PDB entry 8C6E | X-ray diffraction, 2.05 A resolution | chain A

== Chain A ==
Name: Agap010489-pa
Source organism: Anopheles gambiae
UniProt: Q8T6R7 (Q8T6R7_ANOGA); residues 1-125 here correspond to UniProt positions 26-150 (UniProt number = residue number + 25)
Sequence (125 residues; each row starts with the number of its first residue):
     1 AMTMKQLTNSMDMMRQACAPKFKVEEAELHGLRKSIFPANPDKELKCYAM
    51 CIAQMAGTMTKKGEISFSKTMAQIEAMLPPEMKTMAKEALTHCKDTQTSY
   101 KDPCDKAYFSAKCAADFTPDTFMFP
Disordered / not traced: 1
Cystine bridges: Cys-18/Cys-51, Cys-47/Cys-104, Cys-93/Cys-113
Metal / ion sites: Fe2+: Arg-15, Glu-26, His-30, His-92; Mg2+ near Asp-42 (its only coordinating residue here)

== Summary ==
The Fe2+ site is built by Arg-15, Glu-26, His-30 and His-92.
Chain A is Agap010489-pa (Anopheles gambiae); the structure, Crystal structure of odorant binding protein 4
from anopheles gambiae (AGAMOBP4) at ph 8.5, was determined by X-ray diffraction together with 8C68 from the
same study.
